7TJH - chains E and H of the 9 polymer chains in the assembly; structure by electron microscopy, 2.50 A resolution.

[Chain E]
Molecule: Origin recognition complex subunit 5
From: Saccharomyces cerevisiae
Reference sequence: P50874 (ORC5_YEAST); residues 1-479 here = UniProt positions 1-479
Amino-acid sequence (479 residues; row label = number of the first residue in the row):
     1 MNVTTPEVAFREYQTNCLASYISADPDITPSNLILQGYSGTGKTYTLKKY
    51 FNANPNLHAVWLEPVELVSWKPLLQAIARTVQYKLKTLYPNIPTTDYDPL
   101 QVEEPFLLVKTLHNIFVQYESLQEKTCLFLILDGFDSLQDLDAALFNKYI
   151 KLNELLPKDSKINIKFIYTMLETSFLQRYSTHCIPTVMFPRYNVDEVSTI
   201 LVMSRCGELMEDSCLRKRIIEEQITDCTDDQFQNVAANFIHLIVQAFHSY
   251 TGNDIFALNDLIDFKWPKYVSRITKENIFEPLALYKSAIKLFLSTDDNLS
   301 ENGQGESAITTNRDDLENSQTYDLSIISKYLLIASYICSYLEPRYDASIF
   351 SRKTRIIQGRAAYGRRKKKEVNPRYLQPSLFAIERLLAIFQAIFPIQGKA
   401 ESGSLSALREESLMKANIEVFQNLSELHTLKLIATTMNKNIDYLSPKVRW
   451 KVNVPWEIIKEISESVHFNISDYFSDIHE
Unresolved in the structure: 223-228, 300-322, 397-406, 479
Ion coordination: Mg2+: Thr44 (together with ATP)
Ligand contacts:
  - ATP (adenosine-5'-triphosphate), molecule 1: Val8, Ala9, Arg11, Tyr38, Ser39, Gly40, Thr41, Gly42, Lys43, Thr44, Tyr45, Leu171, Tyr192, Ile200, Met203, Ile255, Phe256
  - ATP, molecule 2: Lys151, Lys158, His182
Swiss-Prot annotation at these positions:
  - binding site (ATP): Gly37 to Thr44

[Chain H]
Molecule: DNA, 84 bp ARS1
Sequence (84 nucleotides; each row starts with the number of its first residue):
     1 TTTGTGCACTTGCCTGCAGGCCTTTTGAAAAGCAAGCATAAAAGATCTAA
    51 ACATAAAATCTGTAAAATAACAAGATGTAAAGAT
Unresolved in the structure: 1-23, 65-84

[Chain E / chain H interface]
Residue-residue contacts (19; chain E residue first):
  Tyr345(E) - DC33(H)  hydrogen bond to the phosphate
  Arg360(E) - DA31(H)  phosphate contact
  Ala361(E) - DA31(H)  sugar contact
  Ala362(E) - DG32(H)  phosphate contact
  Tyr363(E) - DA30(H)  hydrogen bond to the base
  Tyr363(E) - DA31(H)  hydrogen bond to the phosphate
  Tyr363(E) - DG32(H)  hydrogen bond to the phosphate
  Gly364(E) - DG32(H)  hydrogen bond to the phosphate
  Arg365(E) - DC33(H)  phosphate contact
  Arg366(E) - DA31(H)  base contact
  Arg366(E) - DG32(H)  hydrogen bond to the base
  Arg366(E) - DC33(H)  hydrogen bond to the phosphate
  Lys367(E) - DC33(H)  phosphate contact
  Lys367(E) - DA34(H)  salt bridge to the phosphate
  Thr436(E) - DA42(H)  phosphate contact
  Thr436(E) - DA43(H)  phosphate contact
  Lys447(E) - DA41(H)  salt bridge to the phosphate
  Arg449(E) - DA41(H)  phosphate contact
  Arg449(E) - DA42(H)  salt bridge to the phosphate
Other interface residues (no listed pair), chain E (14 interface residues in all): Arg344, Lys451
Other interface residues (no listed pair), chain H (9 interface residues in all): DA29

[In short]
14 residues of chain E face 9 of chain H across their interface, with 7 hydrogen bonds and 3 salt bridges.
Among the polar pairs are Tyr363(E)-DA30(H), Arg366(E)-DG32(H) and Tyr345(E)-DC33(H). Ligands of chain E: ATP.
Curated annotation (UniProt) lists 8 ATP-binding residues on chain E.
Here chain E is Origin recognition complex subunit 5 (Saccharomyces cerevisiae) and chain H is DNA, 84 bp
ARS1. Entry 7TJH (S. cerevisiae ORC bound to 84 bp ARS1 DNA and Cdc6 (state 1) with flexible Orc6 ...) was
determined by electron microscopy (same publication as 7TJF, 7TJI, 7TJJ and 7TJK).
